6L2Q - chains A and B; structure by X-ray diffraction, 2.30 A resolution.

== Chain A (and B) ==
Protein: Threonine--tRNA ligase
From: Salmonella enterica subsp. enterica serovar Cubana str. 76814
Notes: EC 6.1.1.3; chain B of this document is another copy of the same molecule, construct and numbering; everything in this record applies to it too
UniProt: V7II86 (V7II86_SALET); residues 242-642 here correspond to UniProt positions 222-622 (UniProt number = residue number - 20)
Amino-acid sequence (411 residues; each row starts with the number of its first residue):
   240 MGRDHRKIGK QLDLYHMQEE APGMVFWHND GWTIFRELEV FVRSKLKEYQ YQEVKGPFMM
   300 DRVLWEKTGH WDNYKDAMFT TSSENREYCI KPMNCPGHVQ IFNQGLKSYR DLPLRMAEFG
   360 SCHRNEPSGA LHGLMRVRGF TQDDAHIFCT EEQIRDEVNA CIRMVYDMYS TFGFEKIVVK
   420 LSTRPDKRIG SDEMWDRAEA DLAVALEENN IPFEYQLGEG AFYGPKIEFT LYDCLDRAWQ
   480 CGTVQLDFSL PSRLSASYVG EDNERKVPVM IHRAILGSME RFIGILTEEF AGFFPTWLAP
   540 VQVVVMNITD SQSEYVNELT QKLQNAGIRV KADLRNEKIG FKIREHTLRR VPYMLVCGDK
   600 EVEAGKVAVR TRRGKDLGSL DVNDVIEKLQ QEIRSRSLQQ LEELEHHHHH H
Disordered / not traced: 240, 643-650 (chain B: 240, 641-650)
Differences from the reference sequence: expression tag (240-241, 643-650)
Bound ions: Zn2+: C334, H385, H511 (together with E4O)
Residues lining bound ligands: E4O ((2S,3R)-2-azanyl-N-[(E)-4-[6,7-bis(chloranyl)-4-oxidanylidene-quinazolin-3-yl]but-2-enyl]-3-oxidanyl-butanamide): W304, H309, Y313, A316, M317, P331, M332, C334, R363, Q381, D383, A384, H385, T482, H511, R512, A513

== Chain A / chain B interface ==
Contacting residue pairs - 94 pairs, chain A then chain B:
  H255(A) - Q339(B)
  H255(A) - Q343(B)
  Q257(A) - Q339(B)  hydrogen bond
  E258(A) - R325(B)  salt bridge
  E259(A) - M299(B)
  E259(A) - D300(B)  hydrogen bond (backbone-backbone)
  E259(A) - Y327(B)
  A260(A) - M298(B)
  A260(A) - M299(B)  hydrophobic
  P261(A) - R325(B)
  P261(A) - Y327(B)
  M263(A) - P296(B)  hydrophobic
  M263(A) - M298(B)  hydrophobic
  V264(A) - K294(B)
  V264(A) - P296(B)
  F265(A) - K294(B)
  F265(A) - P296(B)
  F265(A) - M299(B)  hydrophobic
  F265(A) - G336(B)
  F265(A) - Q339(B)
  W266(A) - V293(B)
  W266(A) - K294(B)  hydrogen bond (backbone-backbone)
  W266(A) - I340(B)
  H267(A) - I340(B)
  N268(A) - Q291(B)
  N268(A) - E292(B)  hydrogen bond (side chain-backbone)
  N268(A) - V293(B)
  W271(A) - E292(B)  hydrogen bond
  W271(A) - K294(B)
  R275(A) - R282(B)
  R275(A) - E292(B)  salt bridge
  R282(A) - R275(B)
  K286(A) - Q563(B)
  Q291(A) - N268(B)
  E292(A) - N268(B)
  E292(A) - W271(B)  hydrogen bond
  E292(A) - R275(B)  salt bridge
  V293(A) - W266(B)
  V293(A) - H267(B)
  V293(A) - N268(B)
  K294(A) - V264(B)
  K294(A) - F265(B)
  K294(A) - W266(B)  hydrogen bond (backbone-backbone)
  K294(A) - W271(B)
  P296(A) - M263(B)  hydrophobic
  P296(A) - V264(B)
  P296(A) - F265(B)
  F297(A) - F297(B)  hydrophobic
  F297(A) - S360(B)
  F297(A) - H362(B)
  M298(A) - A260(B)
  M298(A) - M263(B)  hydrophobic
  M298(A) - H362(B)
  M299(A) - E259(B)
  M299(A) - A260(B)  hydrophobic
  M299(A) - F265(B)  hydrophobic
  D300(A) - E259(B)  hydrogen bond (backbone-backbone)
  L303(A) - E259(B)
  F318(A) - M298(B)  hydrophobic
  F318(A) - T320(B)
  F318(A) - S322(B)
  T319(A) - T319(B)
  T319(A) - T320(B)  hydrogen bond (backbone-side chain)
  T320(A) - F318(B)
  T320(A) - T319(B)  hydrogen bond (side chain-backbone)
  S322(A) - F318(B)
  S322(A) - N364(B)  hydrogen bond
  S322(A) - R377(B)  hydrogen bond
  E323(A) - E365(B)
  E323(A) - P366(B)
  E323(A) - S367(B)  hydrogen bond
  E323(A) - R377(B)  salt bridge
  R325(A) - E258(B)  hydrogen bond (side chain-backbone)
  R325(A) - E259(B)
  R325(A) - P261(B)
  Y327(A) - E259(B)
  Y327(A) - P261(B)
  Y327(A) - R377(B)
  I329(A) - F297(B)  hydrophobic
  I329(A) - I329(B)  hydrophobic
  G336(A) - F265(B)
  Q339(A) - Q257(B)  hydrogen bond
  Q339(A) - F265(B)
  I340(A) - F265(B)  hydrophobic
  I340(A) - H267(B)
  Q343(A) - H255(B)
  H362(A) - F297(B)
  N364(A) - S321(B)
  N364(A) - S322(B)  hydrogen bond
  P366(A) - E323(B)
  S367(A) - E323(B)  hydrogen bond
  R377(A) - S322(B)  hydrogen bond
  R377(A) - E323(B)  salt bridge
  R377(A) - Y327(B)
Interface residues without a listed pair, chain A (47 interface residues in all): G295, S321, E365, Q563
Interface residues without a listed pair, chain B (48 interface residues in all): K286, G295, L303

== Overview ==
47 residues of chain A face 48 of chain B across their interface; the contacts include 18 hydrogen bonds and 5
salt bridges. Polar contacts include E258(A)-R325(B), R275(A)-E292(B) and E323(A)-R377(B). Ligands of chain A:
compound E4O.
Both chains are Threonine--tRNA ligase (Salmonella enterica subsp. enterica serovar Cubana str. 76814). Entry
6L2Q (Threonyl-tRNA synthetase from Salmonella enterica in complex with an inhibitor) was determined by X-ray
diffraction (same publication as 6L2P).
